PDB entry 7U23 | electron microscopy, 4.60 A resolution (low resolution: residue-level contacts below are approximate; hydrogen-bond / salt-bridge calls are withheld) | chains F and D of the 4 polymer chains in the assembly

Chain F:
Name: Insulin-like growth factor 1 receptor
Organism: Homo sapiens
Notes: EC 2.7.10.1
UniProt: P08069 (IGF1R_HUMAN); residues 1-905 here correspond to UniProt positions 31-935 (UniProt number = residue number + 30)
Amino-acid sequence (952 residues; numbered 1 to 952; the number before each row is that of its first residue):
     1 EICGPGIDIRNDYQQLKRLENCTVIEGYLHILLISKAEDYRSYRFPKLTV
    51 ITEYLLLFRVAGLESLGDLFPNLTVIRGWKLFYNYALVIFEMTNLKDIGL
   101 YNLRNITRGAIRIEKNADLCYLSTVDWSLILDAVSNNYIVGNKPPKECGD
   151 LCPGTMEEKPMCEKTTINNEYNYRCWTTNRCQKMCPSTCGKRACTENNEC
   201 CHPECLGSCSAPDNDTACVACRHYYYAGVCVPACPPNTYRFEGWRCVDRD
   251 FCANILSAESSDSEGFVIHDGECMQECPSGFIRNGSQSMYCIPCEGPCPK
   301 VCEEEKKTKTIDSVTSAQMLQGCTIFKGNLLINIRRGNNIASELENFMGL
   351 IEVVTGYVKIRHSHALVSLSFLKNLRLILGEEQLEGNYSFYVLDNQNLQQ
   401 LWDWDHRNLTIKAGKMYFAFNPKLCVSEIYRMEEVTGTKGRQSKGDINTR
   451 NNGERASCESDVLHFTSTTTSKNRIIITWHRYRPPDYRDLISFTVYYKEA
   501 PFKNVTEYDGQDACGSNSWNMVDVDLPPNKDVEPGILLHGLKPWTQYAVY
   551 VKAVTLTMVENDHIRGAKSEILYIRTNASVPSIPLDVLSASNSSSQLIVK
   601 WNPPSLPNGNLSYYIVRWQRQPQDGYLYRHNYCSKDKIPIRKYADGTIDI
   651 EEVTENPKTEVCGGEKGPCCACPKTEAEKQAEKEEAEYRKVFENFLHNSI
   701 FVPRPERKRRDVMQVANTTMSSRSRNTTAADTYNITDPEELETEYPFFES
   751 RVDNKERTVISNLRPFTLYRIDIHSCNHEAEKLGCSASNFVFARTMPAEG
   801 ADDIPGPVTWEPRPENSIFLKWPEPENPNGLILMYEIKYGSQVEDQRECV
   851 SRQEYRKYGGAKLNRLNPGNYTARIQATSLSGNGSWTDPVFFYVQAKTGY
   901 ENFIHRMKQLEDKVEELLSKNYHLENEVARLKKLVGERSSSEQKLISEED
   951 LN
Not modelled in the structure: 36-40, 154-161, 190-192, 257-264, 510-517, 625-682, 706-744, 799-952
Construct notes: expression tag (906-952)
Disulfide bonds: Cys-3/Cys-22, Cys-120/Cys-148, Cys-152/Cys-175, Cys-162/Cys-181, Cys-185/Cys-194, Cys-189/Cys-200, Cys-201/Cys-209, Cys-205/Cys-218, Cys-221/Cys-230, Cys-234/Cys-246, Cys-252/Cys-273, Cys-277/Cys-291, Cys-294/Cys-298, Cys-302/Cys-323, Cys-425/Cys-458, Cys-776/Cys-785
UniProt features mapped onto this chain:
  - glycosylation (N-linked (GlcNAc...) asparagine): Asn-21, Asn-72, Asn-105, Asn-214, Asn-284, Asn-387, Asn-408, Asn-504, Asn-577, Asn-592, Asn-610, Asn-717, Asn-726, Asn-734, Asn-870, Asn-883

Chain D:
Name: single-chain LCDV-1 viral insulin-like peptide
Amino-acid sequence (62 residues; row label = number of the first residue in the row):
     1 ITAEILCSAHLVAALQRVCGNRGVYRPPPTRRRSTRNGTTGIATKCCTTT
    51 GCTTDDLEKYCN
Disulfide bonds: Cys-7/Cys-47, Cys-19/Cys-61, Cys-46/Cys-52

Chain F / chain D interface:
Pairs across the interface (37):
  Gly-4(F) / Pro-29(D)
  Pro-5(F) / Pro-29(D)
  Pro-5(F) / Thr-30(D)
  Pro-5(F) / Arg-31(D)
  Gly-6(F) / Pro-28(D)
  Gly-6(F) / Arg-31(D)
  Asp-8(F) / Tyr-25(D)
  Asp-8(F) / Arg-26(D)
  Ile-9(F) / Arg-26(D)
  Arg-10(F) / Val-24(D)
  Arg-10(F) / Tyr-25(D)
  Arg-10(F) / Arg-26(D)
  Asn-11(F) / Gly-23(D)
  Asn-11(F) / Val-24(D)
  Asn-11(F) / Arg-26(D)
  Asp-12(F) / Arg-26(D)
  Gln-15(F) / Arg-26(D)
  Arg-18(F) / Arg-26(D)
  Arg-18(F) / Pro-28(D)
  Leu-33(F) / Val-12(D)
  Leu-33(F) / Gln-16(D)
  Leu-33(F) / Val-24(D)
  Phe-58(F) / Val-12(D)
  Arg-59(F) / Ala-9(D)
  Arg-59(F) / Val-12(D)
  Arg-59(F) / Ala-13(D)
  Arg-59(F) / Gln-16(D)
  Glu-91(F) / Ser-8(D)
  Glu-91(F) / Ala-9(D)
  Glu-91(F) / Val-12(D)
  Lys-115(F) / Ser-8(D)
  Ile-255(F) / Arg-32(D)
  Leu-256(F) / Arg-32(D)
  Phe-266(F) / Arg-32(D)
  Gln-275(F) / Arg-32(D)
  Gln-275(F) / Arg-33(D)
  Gln-318(F) / Thr-39(D)
Interface residues without a listed pair, chain F (23 interface residues in all): Ile-7, Tyr-28, Glu-276
Interface residues without a listed pair, chain D (17 interface residues in all): Thr-40
The authors on this interface:
  - specific contacts: Glu-91(F)/Ser-8(D), Lys-115(F)/Ser-8(D)

Overview:
Chain F and chain D form an interface of 23 and 17 residues respectively. The authors report contacts between
Glu-91(F) and Ser-8(D) and Lys-115(F) and Ser-8(D).
Chain F is Insulin-like growth factor 1 receptor (Homo sapiens) and chain D is single-chain LCDV-1 viral
insulin-like peptide; the structure, Single-chain LCDV-1 viral insulin-like peptide bound to IGF-1R
ectodomain, leucine-zippered form, was determined by electron microscopy.
